9EZ7 - chains A and E of the 3 polymer chains in the assembly; structure by X-ray diffraction, 2.03 A resolution.

# Chain A
Name: BsmI
Organism: Geobacillus stearothermophilus
UniProt: Q8RLN4 (Q8RLN4_GEOSE); numbering as in UniProt; present here: 1-487, 494-582, 584-676
Amino-acid sequence (669 residues; each row starts with the number of its first residue; note: 7 numbers in that range are skipped by the numbering (no residue carries them; nothing is unmodelled there)):
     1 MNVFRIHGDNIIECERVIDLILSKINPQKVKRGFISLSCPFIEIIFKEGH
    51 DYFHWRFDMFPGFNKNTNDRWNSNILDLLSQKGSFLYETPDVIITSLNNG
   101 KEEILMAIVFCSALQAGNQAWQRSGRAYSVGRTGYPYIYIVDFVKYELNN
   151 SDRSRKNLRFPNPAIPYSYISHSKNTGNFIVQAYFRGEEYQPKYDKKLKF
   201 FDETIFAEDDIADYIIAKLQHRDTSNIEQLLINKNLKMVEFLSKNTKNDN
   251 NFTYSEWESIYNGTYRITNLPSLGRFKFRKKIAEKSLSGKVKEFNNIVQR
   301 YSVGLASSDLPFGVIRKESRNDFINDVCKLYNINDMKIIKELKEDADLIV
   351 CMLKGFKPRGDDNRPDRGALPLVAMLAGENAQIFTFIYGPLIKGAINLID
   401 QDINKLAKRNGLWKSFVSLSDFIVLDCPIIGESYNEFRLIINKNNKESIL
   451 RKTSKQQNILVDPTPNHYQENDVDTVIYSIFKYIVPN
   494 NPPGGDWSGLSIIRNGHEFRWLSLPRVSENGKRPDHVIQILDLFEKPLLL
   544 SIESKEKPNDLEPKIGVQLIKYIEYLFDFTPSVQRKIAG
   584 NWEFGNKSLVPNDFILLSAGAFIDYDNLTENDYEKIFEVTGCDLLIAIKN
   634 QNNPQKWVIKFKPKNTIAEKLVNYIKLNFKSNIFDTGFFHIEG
Sequence notes: engineered mutation Val109 (Glu in Q8RLN4)
Ion coordination: Ca2+ site 1 near Glu240 (its only coordinating residue here); Ca2+ site 2: Glu470, Asp528, Ser547
From the paper describing this entry:
  - mutagenesis - E109V: abolished catalytic activity
  - catalytic residues: Glu546

# Chain E
Molecule: Bottom strand (13-nt DNA)
Sequence (13 nucleotides; each row starts with the number of its first residue):
     1 GTCTGCATTCCTC

# Interface between chain A and chain E
Contacting residue pairs (28; chain A residue first):
  Tyr87(A) - DT4(E)  phosphate contact
  Gln119(A) - DA7(E)  base contact
  Gln119(A) - DT8(E)  base contact
  Gln122(A) - DC6(E)  hydrogen bond to the base
  Gln122(A) - DA7(E)  hydrogen bond to the base
  Arg123(A) - DG5(E)  salt bridge to the phosphate
  Arg123(A) - DC6(E)  salt bridge to the phosphate
  Asn150(A) - DT8(E)  phosphate contact
  Lys156(A) - DT9(E)  salt bridge to the phosphate
  Lys281(A) - DT12(E)  hydrogen bond to the base
  Lys281(A) - DC13(E)  sugar contact
  Ile282(A) - DT12(E)  sugar contact
  Ala283(A) - DC11(E)  phosphate contact
  Ala283(A) - DT12(E)  phosphate contact
  Glu284(A) - DT12(E)  hydrogen bond to the phosphate
  Lys285(A) - DC10(E)  hydrogen bond to the phosphate
  Lys285(A) - DC11(E)  salt bridge to the phosphate
  Asp362(A) - DT4(E)  base contact
  Arg364(A) - DT4(E)  base contact
  Arg364(A) - DG5(E)  hydrogen bond to the base
  Arg364(A) - DC6(E)  base contact
  Pro365(A) - DA7(E)  base contact
  Arg367(A) - DT4(E)  salt bridge to the phosphate
  Arg409(A) - DT2(E)  hydrogen bond to the phosphate
  Arg409(A) - DC3(E)  salt bridge to the phosphate
  Asn410(A) - DC3(E)  phosphate contact
  Asn410(A) - DT4(E)  phosphate contact
  Gly411(A) - DT4(E)  hydrogen bond to the phosphate
Also at the interface, not in a pair above, chain A (20 interface residues in all): Glu147, Arg159

# In short
20 residues of chain A face 12 of chain E across their interface, with 8 hydrogen bonds and 6 salt bridges.
Among the polar pairs are Gln122(A)-DC6(E), Gln122(A)-DA7(E) and Lys281(A)-DT12(E). The Ca2+ site 2 is built
by Glu470(A), Asp528(A) and Ser547(A). From the paper: the catalytic residue Glu546(A); E109V of chain A
abolishes catalytic activity.
Chain A is BsmI (Geobacillus stearothermophilus) and chain E is Bottom strand (13-nt DNA); the structure, BsmI
(Nicking top mutant) crystallized with Ca2+ and cognate dsDNA, was determined by X-ray diffraction, deposited
together with 9EZ5, 9EZD and 9F38.
